Entry 5ZCW (X-ray diffraction, 2.70 A resolution); this record covers chains A and D of the 3 polymer chains in the assembly.

== Chain A ==
Protein: Deoxyribodipyrimidine photolyase
Organism: Methanosarcina mazei
UniProtKB: A0A0F8I5V2 (A0A0F8I5V2_METMZ); residues 3-464 here correspond to UniProt positions 1-462 (UniProt number = residue number - 2)
Amino-acid sequence (482 residues; row label = number of the first residue in the row; numbers below 1 keep their minus sign (Met-17 is residue -17)):
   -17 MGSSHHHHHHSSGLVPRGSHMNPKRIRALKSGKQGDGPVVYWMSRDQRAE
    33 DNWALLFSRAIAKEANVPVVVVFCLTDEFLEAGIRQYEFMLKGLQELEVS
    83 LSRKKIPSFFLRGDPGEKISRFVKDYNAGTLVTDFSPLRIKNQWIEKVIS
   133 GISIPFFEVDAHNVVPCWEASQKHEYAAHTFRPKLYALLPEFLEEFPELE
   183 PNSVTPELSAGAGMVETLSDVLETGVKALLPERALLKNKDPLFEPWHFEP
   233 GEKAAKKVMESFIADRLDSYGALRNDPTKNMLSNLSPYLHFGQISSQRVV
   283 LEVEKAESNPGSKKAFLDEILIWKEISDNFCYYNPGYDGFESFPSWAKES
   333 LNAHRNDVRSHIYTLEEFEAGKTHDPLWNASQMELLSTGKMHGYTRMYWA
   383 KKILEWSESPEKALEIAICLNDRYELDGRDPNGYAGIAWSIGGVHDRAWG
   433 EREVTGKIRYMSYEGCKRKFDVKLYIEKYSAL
Unresolved in the structure: -17 to -3, 190-195, 463-464
Sequence notes: expression tag (-17 to 2); engineered mutation Thr377 (Met375 in A0A0F8I5V2)
Small-molecule neighbours: FAD (flavin-adenine dinucleotide): Tyr252, Leu264, Ser265, Asn266, Leu267, Ser268, Leu271, Phe298, Glu301, Ile302, Trp305, Lys306, Ser309, Lys372, Met373, Gly375, Arg378, Met379, Ala382, Asn403, Asp409, Gly410, Asp412, Asn414, Gly415, Gly418, Ile419, Ser422
Reported in the primary citation:
  - binding site for the 14-nt DNA strand: Arg164, Arg256, Asn257, Glu301, Trp305, Met379, Trp421, Trp431, Arg441
  - conformationally variable residues (order/disorder transition, side-chain flip): Val186 to Glu231, Arg429, Trp431, Arg441
  - binding site for the 14-nt DNA strand (chain D): Arg429
  - contacts within the chain: Asp428-Trp431 (hydrogen bond), Asp428-Arg441 (salt bridge)

== Chain D ==
Molecule: 14-nt DNA strand
Sequence (14 nucleotides; each row starts with the number of its first residue):
     1 TGCGCGAAGCCGAT

== Interface between chain A and chain D ==
Contacting residue pairs (20):
  Lys155(A) - DG12(D)  salt bridge to the phosphate
  Tyr158(A) - DC10(D)  sugar contact
  Tyr158(A) - DC11(D)  sugar contact
  Thr162(A) - DC11(D)  phosphate contact
  Thr162(A) - DG12(D)  phosphate contact
  Trp328(A) - DG9(D)  phosphate contact
  Arg429(A) - DA7(D)  hydrogen bond to the base
  Arg429(A) - DA8(D)  base contact
  Ala430(A) - DA8(D)  sugar contact
  Ala430(A) - DG9(D)  sugar contact
  Trp431(A) - DG6(D)  base contact
  Trp431(A) - DA7(D)  base contact
  Trp431(A) - DA8(D)  sugar contact
  Gly432(A) - DA7(D)  phosphate contact
  Gly432(A) - DA8(D)  sugar contact
  Glu433(A) - DA8(D)  hydrogen bond to the phosphate
  Lys439(A) - DA8(D)  phosphate contact
  Lys439(A) - DG9(D)  salt bridge to the phosphate
  Arg450(A) - DT1(D)  base contact
  Arg450(A) - DG2(D)  hydrogen bond to the base
Other interface residues (no listed pair), chain D (10 interface residues in all): DC3

== Summary ==
Chain A and chain D form an interface of 11 and 10 residues respectively, with 3 hydrogen bonds and 2 salt
bridges. Polar pairs include Arg429(A)-DA7(D), Arg450(A)-DG2(D) and Glu433(A)-DA8(D). The paper reports a
binding site for the 14-nt DNA strand at Arg164(A), Arg256(A) and Asn257(A) among others; a binding site for
the 14-nt DNA strand (chain D) at Arg429(A).
Here chain A is Deoxyribodipyrimidine photolyase (Methanosarcina mazei) and chain D is a 14-nt DNA strand.
Entry 5ZCW (Structure of the Methanosarcina mazei class II CPD-photolyase in complex with intact,
phosphodiester linked, CPD-lesion) was determined by X-ray diffraction.
